PDB entry 8GH6 | electron microscopy, 3.08 A resolution | chains A and B of the 5 polymer chains in the assembly

# Chain A
Protein: Reverse transcriptase-like protein
From: Bombyx mori
UniProtKB: V9H052 (V9H052_BOMMO); residues 1-1114 here = UniProt positions 1-1114
Sequence (1114 residues; numbered 1 to 1114; the number before each row is that of its first residue):
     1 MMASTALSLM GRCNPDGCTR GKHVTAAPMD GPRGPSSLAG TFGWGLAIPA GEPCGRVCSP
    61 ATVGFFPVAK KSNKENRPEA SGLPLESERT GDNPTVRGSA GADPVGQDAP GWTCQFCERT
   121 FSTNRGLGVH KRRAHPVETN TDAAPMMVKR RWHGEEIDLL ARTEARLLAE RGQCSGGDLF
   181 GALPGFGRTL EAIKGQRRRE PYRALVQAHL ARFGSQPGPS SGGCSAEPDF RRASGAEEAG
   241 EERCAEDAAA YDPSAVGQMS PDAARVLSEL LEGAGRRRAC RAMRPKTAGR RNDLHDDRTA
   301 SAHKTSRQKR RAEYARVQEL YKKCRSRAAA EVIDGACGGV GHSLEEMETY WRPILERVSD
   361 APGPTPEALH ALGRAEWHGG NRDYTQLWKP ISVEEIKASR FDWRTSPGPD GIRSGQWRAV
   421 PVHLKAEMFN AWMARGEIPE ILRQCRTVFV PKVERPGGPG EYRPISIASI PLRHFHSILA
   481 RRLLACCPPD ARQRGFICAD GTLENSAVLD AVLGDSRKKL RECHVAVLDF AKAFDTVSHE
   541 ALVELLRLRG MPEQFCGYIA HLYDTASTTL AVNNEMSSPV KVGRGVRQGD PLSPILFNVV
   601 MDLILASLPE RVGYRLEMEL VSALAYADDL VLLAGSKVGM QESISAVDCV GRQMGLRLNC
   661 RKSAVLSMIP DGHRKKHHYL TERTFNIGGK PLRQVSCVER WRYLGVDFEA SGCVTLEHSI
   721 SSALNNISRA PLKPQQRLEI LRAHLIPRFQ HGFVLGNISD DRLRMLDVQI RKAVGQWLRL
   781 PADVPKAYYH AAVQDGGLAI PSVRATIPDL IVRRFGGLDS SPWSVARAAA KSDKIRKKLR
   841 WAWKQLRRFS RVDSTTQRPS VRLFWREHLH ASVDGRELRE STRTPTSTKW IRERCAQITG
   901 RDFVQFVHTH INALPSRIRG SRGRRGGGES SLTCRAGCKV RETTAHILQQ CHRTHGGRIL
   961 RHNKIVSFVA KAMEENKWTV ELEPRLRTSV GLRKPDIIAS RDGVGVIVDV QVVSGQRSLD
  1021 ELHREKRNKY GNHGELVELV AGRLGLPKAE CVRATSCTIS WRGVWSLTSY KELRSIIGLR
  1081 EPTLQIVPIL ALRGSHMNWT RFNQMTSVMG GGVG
Unresolved in the structure: 1-110, 216-304, 375-384, 1108-1114
Ion coordination: Zn2+ site 1: Cys114, Cys117, His130, His135; Mg2+: Asp529, Phe530, Asp628 (together with dTTP); Zn2+ site 2: Cys934, Cys938, His946, Cys951
Ligand contacts: dTTP (TTP): Lys452, Arg463, Asp529, Phe530, Ala531, Lys532, Ala533, Phe534, Asp535, Gln588, Asp628, Asn659
Reported in the primary citation:
  - binding site for 28S DNA top strand: Arg125, Lys149, Arg198, His673, Lys675, Arg901, Asp902, Arg922, Arg924
  - specificity-determining residues: Arg125
  - catalytic residues: Asp996, Asp1009, Lys1026
  - mutagenesis - R901A/D902A: decreased catalytic activity
  - binding site for R2Bm 3'UTR RNA: Arg307, Arg310, Arg311, Tyr314, Glu319, Lys322, Leu732, Lys733

# Chain B
Molecule: 28S DNA bottom strand, 3' side
Sequence (70 nucleotides; each row starts with the number of its first residue):
     1 TTAGATGACG AGGCATTTGG CTACCTTAAG AGAGTCATAG TTACTCCCGC CGTTTACCCG
    61 CGCTTCACAG
Unresolved in the structure: 1-23

# How chain A and chain B interact
Contacting residue pairs - 70 pairs, chain A then chain B:
  Asn124(A) - DC46(B)  sugar contact
  Arg125(A) - DT45(B)  hydrogen bond to the base
  Arg125(A) - DC46(B)  hydrogen bond to the base
  Gly128(A) - DT45(B)  phosphate contact
  Val129(A) - DC44(B)  base contact
  Val129(A) - DT45(B)  sugar contact
  Arg132(A) - DC44(B)  phosphate contact
  Arg132(A) - DT45(B)  salt bridge to the phosphate
  Arg133(A) - DA43(B)  hydrogen bond to the phosphate
  Arg133(A) - DC44(B)  salt bridge to the phosphate
  Val148(A) - DT55(B)  sugar contact
  Lys149(A) - DT54(B)  base contact
  Lys149(A) - DT55(B)  sugar contact
  Arg150(A) - DT55(B)  phosphate contact
  Arg151(A) - DG52(B)  base contact
  Arg151(A) - DT53(B)  phosphate contact
  Arg151(A) - DT54(B)  phosphate contact
  Trp152(A) - DT54(B)  hydrogen bond to the phosphate
  Trp152(A) - DT55(B)  hydrogen bond to the phosphate
  Arg188(A) - DT55(B)  salt bridge to the phosphate
  Thr189(A) - DA56(B)  phosphate contact
  Glu191(A) - DT55(B)  sugar contact
  Glu191(A) - DA56(B)  phosphate contact
  Glu191(A) - DC57(B)  hydrogen bond to the base
  Ala192(A) - DT55(B)  phosphate contact
  Gly195(A) - DT55(B)  base contact
  Arg199(A) - DT54(B)  salt bridge to the phosphate
  Arg517(A) - DC44(B)  salt bridge to the phosphate
  His673(A) - DG49(B)  base contact
  His673(A) - DC50(B)  base contact
  Lys675(A) - DT45(B)  phosphate contact
  Lys676(A) - DT45(B)  salt bridge to the phosphate
  Lys676(A) - DC46(B)  salt bridge to the phosphate
  His677(A) - DC44(B)  salt bridge to the phosphate
  Val768(A) - DA33(B)  sugar contact
  Val768(A) - DG34(B)  phosphate contact
  Arg771(A) - DA33(B)  salt bridge to the phosphate
  Lys772(A) - DA33(B)  phosphate contact
  Lys772(A) - DG34(B)  salt bridge to the phosphate
  Asp783(A) - DG30(B)  hydrogen bond to the base
  Asp783(A) - DA31(B)  sugar contact
  Val784(A) - DG32(B)  sugar contact
  Pro785(A) - DG32(B)  phosphate contact
  Lys786(A) - DG32(B)  hydrogen bond to the phosphate
  Val873(A) - DA29(B)  phosphate contact
  Val873(A) - DA31(B)  phosphate contact
  Arg876(A) - DA29(B)  hydrogen bond to the base
  Asn912(A) - DA29(B)  hydrogen bond to the phosphate
  Arg922(A) - DG30(B)  salt bridge to the phosphate
  Gly923(A) - DG30(B)  base contact
  Arg925(A) - DA29(B)  phosphate contact
  Arg925(A) - DG30(B)  salt bridge to the phosphate
  Arg941(A) - DT27(B)  base contact
  Thr943(A) - DA28(B)  sugar contact
  Ala945(A) - DA28(B)  sugar contact
  Gln949(A) - DC25(B)  hydrogen bond to the phosphate
  Gln949(A) - DT26(B)  hydrogen bond to the phosphate
  Gln950(A) - DT26(B)  hydrogen bond to the phosphate
  His955(A) - DC24(B)  hydrogen bond to the base
  Arg958(A) - DC24(B)  hydrogen bond to the base
  Arg961(A) - DC25(B)  salt bridge to the phosphate
  His962(A) - DC24(B)  sugar contact
  Gln1011(A) - DC25(B)  phosphate contact
  Val1012(A) - DC25(B)  hydrogen bond to the phosphate
  Val1013(A) - DT26(B)  phosphate contact
  Ser1014(A) - DT26(B)  hydrogen bond to the phosphate
  Ser1014(A) - DA28(B)  hydrogen bond to the phosphate
  Gln1016(A) - DA28(B)  phosphate contact
  Gln1016(A) - DA29(B)  phosphate contact
  Lys1026(A) - DT26(B)  base contact
Other interface residues (no listed pair), chain A (58 interface residues in all): Arg198, Ala782, Lys837, Ser872, Asp874, Ile918, Ile959, Val1010
Other interface residues (no listed pair), chain B (24 interface residues in all): DC47

# In short
Chain A and chain B form an interface of 58 and 24 residues respectively, with 18 hydrogen bonds and 13 salt
bridges. Polar pairs include Arg125(A)-DT45(B), Arg125(A)-DC46(B) and Glu191(A)-DC57(B). Chain A binds dTTP.
The paper reports catalytic residues Asp996(A), Asp1009(A) and Lys1026(A); R901A/D902A of chain A reduce
catalytic activity.
Here chain A is Reverse transcriptase-like protein (Bombyx mori) and chain B is 28S DNA bottom strand, 3'
side. Entry 8GH6 (Bombyx mori R2 retrotransposon initiating target-primed reverse transcription) was
determined by electron microscopy.
